Entry 4NMQ (X-ray diffraction, 1.40 A resolution); this record covers chains A and C.

Chain A:
Protein: Golgi-associated PDZ and coiled-coil motif-containing protein
From: Homo sapiens
UniProt: Q9HD26 (GOPC_HUMAN); numbering as in UniProt (aligned over 284-370)
Chain sequence (87 residues; each row starts with the number of its first residue):
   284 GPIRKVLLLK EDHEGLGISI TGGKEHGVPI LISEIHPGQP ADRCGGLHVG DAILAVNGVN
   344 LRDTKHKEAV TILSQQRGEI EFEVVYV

Chain C:
Protein: iCAL36(Ac-K-4) peptide
Chain sequence (10 residues; each row starts with the number of its first residue):
     1 ANSRWKTSII
Modified / non-standard residues: Lys6 (n(6)-acetyllysine; ALY)

Chain A / chain C interface:
Residue-residue contacts - 26 pairs, chain A then chain C:
  Leu299(A) - Ile10(C)  hydrogen bond (backbone-backbone)
  Gly300(A) - Ile10(C)  hydrogen bond (backbone-backbone)
  Ile301(A) - Ser8(C)
  Ile301(A) - Ile9(C)
  Ile301(A) - Ile10(C)  hydrogen bond (backbone-backbone)
  Ser302(A) - Ser8(C)
  Ser302(A) - Ile9(C)
  Ile303(A) - Lys6(C)
  Ile303(A) - Thr7(C)
  Ile303(A) - Ser8(C)  hydrogen bond (backbone-backbone)
  Thr304(A) - Trp5(C)
  Thr304(A) - Lys6(C)  hydrogen bond (side chain-backbone)
  Thr304(A) - Thr7(C)  hydrogen bond
  Gly305(A) - Lys6(C)  hydrogen bond (backbone-backbone)
  His309(A) - Arg4(C)
  His309(A) - Trp5(C)
  His309(A) - Lys6(C)  hydrogen bond (side chain-backbone)
  Val311(A) - Trp5(C)  hydrophobic
  Leu314(A) - Trp5(C)  hydrophobic
  His319(A) - Ile9(C)
  His349(A) - Lys6(C)
  His349(A) - Thr7(C)
  His349(A) - Ser8(C)  hydrogen bond
  Lys350(A) - Lys6(C)
  Val353(A) - Ser8(C)
  Leu356(A) - Ile10(C)  hydrophobic
Interface residues without a listed pair, chain A (18 interface residues in all): Gly298, Ser316, Ser357

In short:
18 residues of chain A and 7 residues of chain C are in contact; the contacts include 9 hydrogen bonds. Among
the polar pairs are Thr304(A)-Lys6(C), Thr304(A)-Thr7(C) and His309(A)-Lys6(C).
Chain A is Golgi-associated PDZ and coiled-coil motif-containing protein (Homo sapiens) and chain C is
iCAL36(Ac-K-4) peptide; the structure, CFTR Associated Ligand (CAL) PDZ domain bound to peptide iCAL36(Ac-K-4)
(ANSRW[Ac-K]TSII), was determined by X-ray diffraction (same publication as 4NMO, 4NMP, 4NMR, 4NMS, 4NMT and
4NMV).
